Entry 3MV6 (X-ray diffraction, 1.86 A resolution); this record covers chains A and M of the 6 polymer chains in the assembly.

# Chain A
Name: Protocatechuate 3,4-dioxygenase alpha chain
Source organism: Pseudomonas putida
Notes: EC 1.13.11.3
UniProtKB: P00436 (PCXA_PSEPU); residues 1-200 here correspond to UniProt positions 2-201 (UniProt number = residue number + 1)
Chain sequence (200 residues; row label = number of the first residue in the row):
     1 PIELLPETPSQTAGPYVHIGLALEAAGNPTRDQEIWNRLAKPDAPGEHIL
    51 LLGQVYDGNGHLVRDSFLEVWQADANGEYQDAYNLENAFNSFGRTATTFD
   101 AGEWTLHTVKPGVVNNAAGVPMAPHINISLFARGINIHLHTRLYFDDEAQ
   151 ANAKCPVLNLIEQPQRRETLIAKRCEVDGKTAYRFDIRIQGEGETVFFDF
UniProt features mapped onto this chain:
  - binding site (3,4-dihydroxybenzoate): Arg133

# Chain M
Name: Protocatechuate 3,4-dioxygenase beta chain
Source organism: Pseudomonas putida
Notes: EC 1.13.11.3
UniProtKB: P00437 (PCXB_PSEPU); residues 301-538 here correspond to UniProt positions 2-239 (UniProt number = residue number - 299)
Chain sequence (238 residues; each row starts with the number of its first residue):
   301 PAQDNSRFVIRDRNWHPKALTPDYKTSIARSPRQALVSIPQSISETTGPN
   351 FSHLGFGAHDHDLLLNFNNGGLPIGERIIVAGRVVDQYGKPVPNTLVEMW
   401 QANAGGRYRHKNDRYLAPLDPNFGGVGRCLTDSDGYYSFRTIKPGPHPWR
   451 NGPNDWRPAHIYFGISGPSIATKLITQLYFEGDPLIPMCPIVKSIANPEA
   501 VQQLIAKLDMNNANPMDCLAYRFDIVLRGQRKTHFENC
Sequence notes: engineered mutation His447 (Tyr148 in P00437), Tyr462 (His163 in P00437)
Ion coordination: Fe ion: Tyr408, His460, Tyr462 (together with 3,4-dihydroxybenzoic acid)
Small-molecule neighbours: 3,4-dihydroxybenzoic acid (DHB): Tyr408, His447, Trp449, Arg457, His460, Tyr462, Ile491

# Interface between chain A and chain M
Pairs across the interface (175):
  Leu4(A) with Val309(M), hydrophobic; Gln387(M); Tyr388(M), hydrophobic
  Leu5(A) with Asp386(M); Gln387(M), hydrogen bond (backbone-side chain); Val526(M), hydrophobic
  Pro6(A) with Trp315(M), hydrophobic; Gln503(M), hydrogen bond (backbone-side chain); Val526(M)
  Glu7(A) with Arg311(M), salt bridge; Trp315(M), hydrogen bond (backbone-side chain); His316(M), salt bridge; Gln387(M); Gln503(M); Val526(M); Arg528(M)
  Thr8(A) with His316(M); Leu474(M); Thr476(M); Gln503(M); Leu504(M); Ile525(M); Val526(M), hydrogen bond (side chain-backbone)
  Pro9(A) with His316(M); Thr476(M), hydrogen bond (backbone-side chain); Ile495(M), hydrophobic; Ala500(M); Leu504(M)
  Ser10(A) with His316(M), hydrogen bond (backbone-side chain); Pro317(M); Leu474(M); Ile475(M), hydrogen bond (side chain-backbone)
  Gln11(A) with Ile475(M), hydrogen bond (backbone-backbone); Thr476(M); Gln477(M); Tyr479(M), hydrogen bond; Ile491(M), hydrogen bond (side chain-backbone); Val492(M); Ser494(M), hydrogen bond; Ile495(M); Leu504(M)
  Thr12(A) with Tyr324(M); Tyr462(M); Gln477(M), hydrogen bond (backbone-side chain)
  Ala13(A) with Trp400(M); Tyr462(M); Ile475(M), hydrophobic
  Pro15(A) with His410(M)
  Tyr16(A) with Trp400(M); Tyr408(M), hydrophobic; His410(M); Asn412(M); Asp413(M)
  Val17(A) with Trp400(M)
  His18(A) with His410(M), hydrogen bond
  Ile19(A) with Trp400(M); Tyr408(M), hydrophobic; Arg409(M); His410(M); Gly425(M); Val426(M)
  Gly20(A) with Trp400(M); Val426(M)
  Leu21(A) with Glu398(M); Trp400(M), hydrophobic; Ile475(M), hydrophobic
  Ala25(A) with Lys411(M)
  Ala26(A) with His410(M); Lys411(M), hydrogen bond (backbone-backbone)
  Gly27(A) with Lys411(M)
  Asn28(A) with Arg409(M), hydrogen bond (side chain-backbone)
  Arg31(A) with Asp360(M); Val426(M); Arg428(M)
  Gln33(A) with Leu354(M); Gly355(M), hydrogen bond (side chain-backbone); Arg428(M), hydrogen bond (backbone-side chain)
  Ile35(A) with Phe351(M), hydrophobic; Leu396(M), hydrophobic
  Asp57(A) with Ala329(M)
  Gly58(A) with Ala329(M), hydrogen bond (backbone-backbone)
  Asn59(A) with Ala329(M)
  Val63(A) with Arg330(M)
  Asp65(A) with Arg330(M), salt bridge
  Glu69(A) with Lys473(M), salt bridge
  Trp71(A) with Ser344(M), hydrogen bond (side chain-backbone); Thr347(M), hydrogen bond; Gly348(M); Pro349(M); Ile470(M), hydrophobic
  Glu78(A) with Pro301(M)
  Tyr79(A) with Pro301(M); Ala302(M), hydrogen bond (backbone-backbone); Ile343(M), hydrophobic; Ser344(M), hydrogen bond; Thr347(M)
  Gln80(A) with Pro301(M)
  Asp81(A) with Ala302(M); Gly348(M); Pro349(M); Asn350(M), hydrogen bond (backbone-backbone)
  Tyr83(A) with Asn350(M), hydrogen bond (backbone-backbone); Phe351(M), hydrophobic
  Asn84(A) with His353(M)
  Phe92(A) with Pro349(M), hydrophobic; Phe351(M), hydrophobic
  Arg94(A) with Glu398(M), salt bridge
  Phe99(A) with His410(M); Asn412(M)
  Val114(A) with Ile343(M), hydrophobic
  Ala117(A) with Arg307(M); Gln341(M); Asn537(M), hydrogen bond (backbone-side chain)
  Ala118(A) with Asn537(M)
  Met122(A) with Ser342(M); Ser344(M)
  His125(A) with Ser344(M), hydrogen bond
  Asn127(A) with Ser344(M); Ile470(M)
  Phe131(A) with Lys473(M); Ile475(M), hydrophobic
  Arg133(A) with Tyr324(M); Thr326(M); Arg330(M), hydrogen bond (backbone-side chain)
  Gly134(A) with Tyr324(M), hydrogen bond (backbone-side chain); Thr326(M); Ser327(M); Arg330(M)
  Ile135(A) with Arg330(M)
  Asn136(A) with Pro317(M); Lys318(M), hydrogen bond (side chain-backbone); Ala319(M), hydrogen bond (side chain-backbone); Thr321(M), hydrogen bond; Tyr324(M); Ser494(M)
  Ile137(A) with Arg313(M); His316(M); Pro317(M)
  His138(A) with Arg311(M); Lys473(M)
  Leu139(A) with Pro332(M), hydrophobic
  His140(A) with Arg311(M)
  Arg142(A) with Ser342(M); Ser344(M); Glu345(M), salt bridge
  Leu160(A) with Val337(M); Ile339(M), hydrophobic; Pro340(M)
  Arg166(A) with Gln334(M)
  Ile189(A) with Arg330(M); Ser331(M); Pro332(M)
  Gln190(A) with Ile328(M), hydrogen bond (side chain-backbone); Ala329(M); Ser331(M), hydrogen bond (side chain-backbone); Arg333(M)
  Glu194(A) with Pro332(M); Arg333(M), hydrogen bond (side chain-backbone); Gln334(M), hydrogen bond (side chain-backbone)
  Val196(A) with Val337(M), hydrophobic
  Phe197(A) with Pro332(M), hydrophobic; Leu336(M); Val337(M), hydrogen bond (backbone-backbone)
  Phe198(A) with Val337(M); Ile339(M), hydrophobic
  Asp199(A) with Arg313(M), salt bridge; Val337(M), hydrogen bond (backbone-backbone); Ser338(M); Ile339(M), hydrogen bond (backbone-backbone)
  Phe200(A) with Ile310(M); Ile339(M); Gln341(M), hydrogen bond (backbone-side chain); Glu345(M); Ala471(M), hydrophobic; Arg528(M), hydrogen bond (backbone-side chain)
Also at the interface, not in a pair above, chain A (76 interface residues in all): Gly14, Pro29, Glu34, Leu62, Ala82, Asn115, Asn116, Ala132, Val157, Ile161
Also at the interface, not in a pair above, chain M (88 interface residues in all): Asp304, Ala335, Phe367, Val385, Gly389, Gln401, Gly424, His447, Asp524, Leu527, Glu536

# Summary
76 residues of chain A face 88 of chain M across their interface, with 40 hydrogen bonds and 7 salt bridges.
Polar pairs include Glu7(A)-Arg311(M), Glu7(A)-His316(M) and Asp65(A)-Arg330(M). 3,4-dihydroxybenzoic acid is
bound between chain A and chain M.
Here chain A is Protocatechuate 3,4-dioxygenase alpha chain and chain M is Protocatechuate 3,4-dioxygenase
beta chain, both from Pseudomonas putida. Entry 3MV6 (Axial Ligand Swapping In Double Mutant Maintains
Intradiol-cleavage Chemistry in Protocatechuate 3,4-Dioxygenase) was determined by X-ray diffraction.
